PDB entry 2HYR | X-ray diffraction, 1.51 A resolution | chains A and B

== Chain A (and B) ==
Molecule: Griffithsin
Notes: chain B of this document is another copy of the same molecule, construct and numbering; everything in this record applies to it too
Reference sequence: P84801 (GRFIN_GRISQ); residues 1-121 here = UniProt positions 1-121
Amino-acid sequence (122 residues; row label = number of the first residue in the row; numbering starts at 0):
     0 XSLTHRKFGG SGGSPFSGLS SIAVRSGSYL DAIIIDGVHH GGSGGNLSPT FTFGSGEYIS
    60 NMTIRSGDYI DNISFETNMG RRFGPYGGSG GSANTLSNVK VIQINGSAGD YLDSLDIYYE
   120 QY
Modified / non-standard residues: ACE (acetyl group) at position 0
Differences from the reference sequence: acetylation (0)
Reported in the primary citation:
  - binding site for alpha-D-glucopyranose: S27, Y28, D67
  - binding site for beta-D-glucopyranose: S27, Y28, D67
  - conformationally variable residues: S1, S19, G41, S42, G43, G44, G55

== Chain A / chain B interface ==
Contacting residue pairs (127):
  ACE_0(A) - L2(B)
  S1(A) - L2(B)  hydrogen bond (backbone-backbone)
  S1(A) - T3(B)
  L2(A) - L2(B)
  L2(A) - T3(B)
  L2(A) - Y118(B)
  L2(A) - E119(B)
  T3(A) - L2(B)
  T3(A) - Y117(B)
  T3(A) - Y118(B)  hydrogen bond (backbone-backbone)
  H4(A) - L2(B)
  H4(A) - D115(B)  salt bridge
  H4(A) - I116(B)
  H4(A) - Y117(B)
  R5(A) - N93(B)
  R5(A) - T94(B)  hydrogen bond (side chain-backbone)
  R5(A) - L95(B)
  R5(A) - L114(B)
  R5(A) - D115(B)
  R5(A) - I116(B)  hydrogen bond (backbone-backbone)
  R5(A) - Y118(B)
  K6(A) - L114(B)
  K6(A) - D115(B)
  F7(A) - I63(B)  hydrophobic
  F7(A) - I69(B)
  F7(A) - N93(B)
  F7(A) - S113(B)
  F7(A) - L114(B)  hydrogen bond (backbone-backbone)
  F7(A) - I116(B)  hydrophobic
  G8(A) - S65(B)  hydrogen bond (backbone-side chain)
  G8(A) - G66(B)
  G8(A) - D112(B)
  G9(A) - G66(B)
  G9(A) - D67(B)  hydrogen bond (backbone-backbone)
  G9(A) - D112(B)  hydrogen bond (backbone-backbone)
  G9(A) - S113(B)
  G11(A) - S106(B)  hydrogen bond (backbone-side chain)
  G11(A) - D112(B)
  G12(A) - S106(B)  hydrogen bond (backbone-side chain)
  G12(A) - A107(B)
  G12(A) - D112(B)
  S13(A) - S106(B)  hydrogen bond (backbone-side chain)
  S13(A) - A107(B)  hydrogen bond (backbone-backbone)
  P14(A) - G105(B)
  P14(A) - S106(B)
  F15(A) - H39(B)
  F15(A) - I103(B)
  F15(A) - N104(B)
  F15(A) - G105(B)  hydrogen bond (backbone-backbone)
  F15(A) - S106(B)
  F15(A) - L111(B)  hydrophobic
  S16(A) - N104(B)
  G17(A) - Q102(B)
  G17(A) - I103(B)
  G17(A) - N104(B)  hydrogen bond (backbone-side chain)
  L18(A) - Q102(B)
  S19(A) - V37(B)
  I32(A) - F15(B)  hydrophobic
  I34(A) - F15(B)  hydrophobic
  I34(A) - D35(B)
  D35(A) - D35(B)
  D35(A) - V37(B)
  V37(A) - S19(B)
  H39(A) - F15(B)
  H39(A) - S16(B)
  H39(A) - S19(B)
  I63(A) - F7(B)  hydrophobic
  S65(A) - F7(B)
  S65(A) - G8(B)  hydrogen bond (side chain-backbone)
  G66(A) - G8(B)
  G66(A) - G9(B)
  D67(A) - G9(B)  hydrogen bond (backbone-backbone)
  I69(A) - F7(B)
  N93(A) - R5(B)
  N93(A) - F7(B)
  L95(A) - R5(B)
  I101(A) - Q102(B)  hydrogen bond (backbone-side chain)
  I101(A) - Y117(B)  hydrophobic
  Q102(A) - G17(B)
  Q102(A) - L18(B)
  Q102(A) - I101(B)  hydrogen bond (side chain-backbone)
  Q102(A) - Q102(B)  hydrogen bond
  I103(A) - G17(B)  hydrogen bond (backbone-backbone)
  N104(A) - F15(B)
  N104(A) - S16(B)  hydrogen bond
  N104(A) - G17(B)
  G105(A) - P14(B)
  G105(A) - F15(B)  hydrogen bond (backbone-backbone)
  S106(A) - G11(B)  hydrogen bond (side chain-backbone)
  S106(A) - G12(B)  hydrogen bond (side chain-backbone)
  S106(A) - S13(B)  hydrogen bond (side chain-backbone)
  S106(A) - P14(B)
  S106(A) - F15(B)
  A107(A) - G12(B)
  A107(A) - S13(B)  hydrogen bond (backbone-backbone)
  G108(A) - G12(B)
  L111(A) - F15(B)  hydrophobic
  D112(A) - G8(B)
  D112(A) - G9(B)  hydrogen bond (backbone-backbone)
  D112(A) - G11(B)
  D112(A) - G12(B)
  S113(A) - K6(B)
  S113(A) - F7(B)
  S113(A) - G9(B)
  L114(A) - R5(B)
  L114(A) - K6(B)
  L114(A) - F7(B)  hydrogen bond (backbone-backbone)
  D115(A) - H4(B)  salt bridge
  D115(A) - R5(B)
  D115(A) - K6(B)
  I116(A) - H4(B)
  I116(A) - R5(B)  hydrogen bond (backbone-backbone)
  Y117(A) - T3(B)
  Y117(A) - H4(B)
  Y117(A) - I101(B)
  Y117(A) - E119(B)  hydrogen bond
  Y118(A) - S1(B)
  Y118(A) - L2(B)
  Y118(A) - T3(B)  hydrogen bond (backbone-backbone)
  Y118(A) - H4(B)
  Y118(A) - R5(B)
  E119(A) - S1(B)
  E119(A) - L2(B)
  E119(A) - Y117(B)
  Q120(A) - ACE_0(B)
  Q120(A) - S1(B)  hydrogen bond (backbone-backbone)
  Y121(A) - ACE_0(B)
Other interface residues (no listed pair), chain A (51 interface residues in all): Y68
Other interface residues (no listed pair), chain B (51 interface residues in all): I32, I34, Y68, K99, G108

== In short ==
Chain A and chain B each contribute 51 residues to their interface, with 32 hydrogen bonds and 2 salt bridges.
Polar pairs include H4(A)-D115(B), R5(A)-T94(B) and G8(A)-S65(B). From the paper: a binding site for
alpha-D-glucopyranose at S27(A), Y28(A) and D67(A); a binding site for beta-D-glucopyranose at S27(A), Y28(A)
and D67(A).
Chain A and chain B are both Griffithsin; the structure, Crystal structure of a complex of griffithsin with
maltose, was determined by X-ray diffraction (same publication as 2HYQ).
